Entry 7AOE (electron microscopy, 3.90 A resolution); this record covers chains A and B of the 15 polymer chains in the assembly.

# Chain A
Molecule: DNA-directed RNA polymerase I subunit rpa1
From: Schizosaccharomyces pombe (strain 972 / ATCC 24843)
Notes: EC 2.7.7.6
Reference sequence: P15398 (RPA1_SCHPO); numbering as in UniProt (aligned over 1-1689)
Sequence (1689 residues; row label = number of the first residue in the row):
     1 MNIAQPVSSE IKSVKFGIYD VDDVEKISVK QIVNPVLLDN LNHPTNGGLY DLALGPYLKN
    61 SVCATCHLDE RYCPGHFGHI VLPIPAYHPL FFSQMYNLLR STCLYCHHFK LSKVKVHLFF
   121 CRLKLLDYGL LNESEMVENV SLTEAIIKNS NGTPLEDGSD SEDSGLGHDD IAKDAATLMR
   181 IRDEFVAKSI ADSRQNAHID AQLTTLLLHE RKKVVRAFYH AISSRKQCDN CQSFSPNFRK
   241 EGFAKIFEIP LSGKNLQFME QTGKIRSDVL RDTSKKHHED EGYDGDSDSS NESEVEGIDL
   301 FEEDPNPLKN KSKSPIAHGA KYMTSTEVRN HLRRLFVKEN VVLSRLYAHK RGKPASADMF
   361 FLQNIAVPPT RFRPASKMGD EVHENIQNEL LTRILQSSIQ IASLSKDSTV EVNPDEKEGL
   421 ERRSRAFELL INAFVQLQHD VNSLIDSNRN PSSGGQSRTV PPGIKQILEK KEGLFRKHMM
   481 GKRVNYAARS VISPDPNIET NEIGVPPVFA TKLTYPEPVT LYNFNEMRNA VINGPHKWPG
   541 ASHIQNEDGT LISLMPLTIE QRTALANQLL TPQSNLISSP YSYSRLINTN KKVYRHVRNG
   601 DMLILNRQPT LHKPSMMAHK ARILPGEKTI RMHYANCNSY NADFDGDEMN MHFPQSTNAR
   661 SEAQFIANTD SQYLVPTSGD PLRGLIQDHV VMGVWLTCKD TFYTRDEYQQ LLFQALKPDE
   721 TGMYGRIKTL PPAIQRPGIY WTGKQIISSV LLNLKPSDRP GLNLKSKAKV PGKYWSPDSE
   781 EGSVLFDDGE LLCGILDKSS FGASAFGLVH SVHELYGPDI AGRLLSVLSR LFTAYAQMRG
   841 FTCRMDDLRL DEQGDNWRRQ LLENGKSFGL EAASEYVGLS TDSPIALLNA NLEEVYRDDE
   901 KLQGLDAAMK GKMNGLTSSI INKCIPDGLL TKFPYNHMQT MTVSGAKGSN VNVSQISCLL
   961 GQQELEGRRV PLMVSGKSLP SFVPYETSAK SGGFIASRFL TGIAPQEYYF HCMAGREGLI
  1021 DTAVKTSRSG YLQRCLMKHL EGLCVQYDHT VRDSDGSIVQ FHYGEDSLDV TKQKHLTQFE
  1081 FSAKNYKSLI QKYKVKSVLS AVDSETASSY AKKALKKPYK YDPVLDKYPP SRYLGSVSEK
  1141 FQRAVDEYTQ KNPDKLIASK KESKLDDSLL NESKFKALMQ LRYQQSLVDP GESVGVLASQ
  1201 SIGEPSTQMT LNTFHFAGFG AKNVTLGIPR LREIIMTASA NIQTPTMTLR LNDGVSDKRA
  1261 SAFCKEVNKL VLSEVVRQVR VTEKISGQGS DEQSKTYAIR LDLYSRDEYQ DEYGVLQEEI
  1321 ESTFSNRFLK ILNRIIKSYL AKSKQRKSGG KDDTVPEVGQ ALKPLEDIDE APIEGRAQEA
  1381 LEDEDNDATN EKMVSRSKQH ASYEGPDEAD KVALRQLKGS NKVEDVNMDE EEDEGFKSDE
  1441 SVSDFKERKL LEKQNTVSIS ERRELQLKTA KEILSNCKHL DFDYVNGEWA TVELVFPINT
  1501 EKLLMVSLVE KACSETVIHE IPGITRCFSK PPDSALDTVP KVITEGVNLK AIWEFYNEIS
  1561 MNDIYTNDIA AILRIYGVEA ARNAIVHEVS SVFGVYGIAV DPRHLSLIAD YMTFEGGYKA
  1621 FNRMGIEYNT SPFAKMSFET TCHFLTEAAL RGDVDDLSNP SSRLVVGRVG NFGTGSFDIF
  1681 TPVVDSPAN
Not modelled in the structure: 143-171, 196-202, 259-320, 348-353, 412-420, 452-460, 1159-1161, 1214-1222, 1285-1295, 1346-1475, 1532-1536, 1682-1689
Bound ions: Zn2+ site 1: Cys-63, Cys-66, Cys-73, His-76; Zn2+ site 2: Cys-103, Cys-106, Cys-228, Cys-231
Swiss-Prot annotation at these positions:
  - region: Pro-1005 to Glu-1017 (Bridging helix)
  - binding site (Zn(2+)): Cys-63, Cys-66, Cys-73, His-76
  - binding site (Mg(2+)): Asp-643, Asp-645, Asp-647
  - modified residue (Phosphoserine): Ser-159, Ser-161, Ser-1438, Ser-1441
Reported in the primary citation:
  - conformationally variable residues (domain motion): Lys-226, Arg-425, Ser-1338

# Chain B
Molecule: Probable DNA-directed RNA polymerase I subunit RPA2
From: Schizosaccharomyces pombe (strain 972 / ATCC 24843)
Notes: EC 2.7.7.6
Reference sequence: Q9P7X8 (RPA2_SCHPO); residue numbers follow UniProt; this construct covers 1-1174
Sequence (1174 residues; numbered 1 to 1174; the number before each row is that of its first residue):
     1 MSFQTLERER TFKNPPKDGT SFPDLQKAVK PHVDSFNALT NAGLLNYAVK EIGEKCAFDS
    61 ITQEEGGALK FGNKISFRVD EVQIAKPMLS SRERSSINRK VYPAEARERL TTYKSRLVLK
   121 FSWSVNGGPR QSEMREVGMI PIMVRSNRCH LEGLSPAELI AHKEESEEMG GYFIVNGIEK
   181 LIRMLILPKR NHPTAIIRPS FANRGTSYSQ YGLSIRCVRP DQSSLTNTLH YLNNGVTMFR
   241 FHWRKNEYLI PSMMILKALL ETSDKEIFEG IVGKDLGNTF LTDRVELMLR AYKSYGLYSQ
   301 TETLQYLGSK FRVVLGVAED LTDVEVGRFL LQKVVLVHLR EAKDKFRLLL FMIRKLYALV
   361 AGECCADNPD SPQHQEILLG GFLYGQILKE KIEDWLNSIR AQINLDVRRS APGVDFSDRK
   421 YLTRVFSKIN NDIGTKLQYF LSTGNLVSNT GLDLQQATGY TVVAEKLNFY RFLSHFRMVH
   481 RGAFFAELKT TTVRKLLPEA WGFMCPVHTP DGSPCGLLNH LARKCEIVTH PSDVSQIPSL
   541 LLSLGVDPPS VVGHESGWGC VQLDGKIVGW CTYKLAKHVA DVLRLMKIEY AVKLRNGTAT
   601 EPAKVPLDLE IGYVPPSHNG QYPGLYLFSN PARMVRPVKH ISTGELDMLG PFEQVYMDIA
   661 CFPKEIVPKV STHVEYSPTN VLSIVANMTP FSDFNQSPRN MYQCQMGKQT MGTPGTALRY
   721 RTDNKLYRLQ TGQTPVVRPK LHNTYGLDHY PNGTNAVVAV ISYTGYDMED AMILNKSAHE
   781 RGFGYGTVYK GESFDLSQKR RRGEPVVHHF GFAPGSTPRR EWLQKLDADG LPFIGIKLED
   841 GDPIVAYYDE STGQNFIETY HGTEPGFVDE VRLLGNDVGD SECQQIHVKL RITRSPIIGD
   901 KFSSRHGQKG ICSQKWPTVD MPFTESGMQP DIIINPHAFP SRMTIGMFIE SLAGKAGACH
   961 GLAQDSTPFI YSEQQTAADY FGEQLVKAGY NYHGNEPMYS GITGQEMKAD IYIGVVYYQR
  1021 LRHMVSDKFQ VRTTGPIHNL TRQPVKGRKR AGGIRFGEME RDAVIGHGTS FLMQDRLMNC
  1081 SDYAQSWVCR DCGSIISIMS TISMNGVGSA SEVRCRSCAK PALGLEDTSD IWQDGSGKKF
  1141 VGGTNTTLIA LPSVFNYLTA ELTAMNIKMM LEVK
Bound ions: Zn2+: Cys-1089, Cys-1092, Cys-1115, Cys-1118
Swiss-Prot annotation at these positions:
  - zinc finger: Cys-1089 to Cys-1118 (C4-type)
Reported in the primary citation:
  - conformationally variable residues (domain motion): Arg-409

# Chain A / chain B interface
Contacting residue pairs (317; chain A residue first):
  Met-1(A) / Gln-1074(B)
  Met-1(A) / Asn-1079(B)
  Met-1(A) / Tyr-1083(B)
  Gln-5(A) / Gln-1085(B)
  Val-7(A) / Gln-1085(B)
  Val-7(A) / Leu-1148(B)
  Val-7(A) / Ala-1150(B)  hydrophobic
  Ser-9(A) / Ile-1149(B)
  Ser-9(A) / Val-1173(B)
  Ile-11(A) / Ile-1149(B)  hydrophobic
  Ile-11(A) / Glu-1172(B)
  Lys-12(A) / Lys-1174(B)
  Ser-13(A) / Leu-1171(B)
  Ser-13(A) / Glu-1172(B)  hydrogen bond
  Val-14(A) / Met-1170(B)
  Val-14(A) / Leu-1171(B)  hydrophobic
  Lys-15(A) / Met-1169(B)
  Lys-15(A) / Met-1170(B)  hydrogen bond (backbone-backbone)
  Gly-17(A) / Lys-1168(B)
  Tyr-19(A) / Asn-1166(B)
  Tyr-19(A) / Lys-1168(B)
  Lys-26(A) / Arg-1116(B)  hydrogen bond (backbone-side chain)
  Lys-26(A) / Ser-1117(B)  hydrogen bond (side chain-backbone)
  Ile-27(A) / Ser-1097(B)
  Ser-28(A) / Arg-1116(B)  hydrogen bond (backbone-side chain)
  Thr-65(A) / Met-1099(B)
  Thr-65(A) / Ile-1102(B)
  Thr-65(A) / Gly-1135(B)
  His-67(A) / Ile-1102(B)
  Phe-77(A) / Ile-1096(B)  hydrophobic
  Phe-77(A) / Ala-1160(B)
  Phe-77(A) / Thr-1163(B)
  His-88(A) / Met-1165(B)  hydrogen bond (side chain-backbone)
  His-88(A) / Asn-1166(B)
  Leu-90(A) / Met-1165(B)  hydrophobic
  Ala-366(A) / Ala-1164(B)
  Pro-368(A) / Ala-1160(B)
  Pro-368(A) / Ala-1164(B)  hydrophobic
  Arg-371(A) / Asn-1039(B)
  Arg-371(A) / Asn-1156(B)
  Phe-372(A) / Leu-1040(B)
  Phe-372(A) / Asn-1156(B)
  Phe-372(A) / Tyr-1157(B)  hydrophobic
  Phe-372(A) / Ala-1160(B)  hydrophobic
  Pro-374(A) / Asn-1039(B)
  Gln-387(A) / Glu-1161(B)
  Ile-445(A) / Met-1165(B)  hydrophobic
  Ile-464(A) / Glu-1161(B)
  Ile-464(A) / Ala-1164(B)  hydrophobic
  Ile-464(A) / Met-1165(B)  hydrophobic
  Lys-465(A) / Met-1165(B)
  Ile-467(A) / Tyr-1157(B)
  Leu-474(A) / Val-1154(B)  hydrophobic
  Leu-474(A) / Tyr-1157(B)  hydrophobic
  Phe-475(A) / Leu-1158(B)  hydrophobic
  Arg-476(A) / Glu-1058(B)  salt bridge
  Lys-477(A) / Arg-1055(B)
  His-478(A) / Gln-1043(B)  hydrogen bond (backbone-side chain)
  His-478(A) / Val-1154(B)
  Met-479(A) / Val-1154(B)  hydrophobic
  Met-479(A) / Leu-1158(B)  hydrophobic
  Met-480(A) / Glu-1058(B)
  Met-480(A) / Leu-1077(B)
  Gly-481(A) / Arg-1055(B)  hydrogen bond (backbone-side chain)
  Gly-481(A) / Phe-1056(B)
  Gly-481(A) / Gly-1057(B)
  Lys-482(A) / Gln-1043(B)
  Lys-482(A) / Phe-1056(B)
  Lys-482(A) / Leu-1077(B)  hydrogen bond (side chain-backbone)
  Lys-482(A) / Ser-1081(B)
  Lys-482(A) / Asp-1082(B)  salt bridge
  Arg-483(A) / His-1038(B)
  Arg-483(A) / Gln-1043(B)
  Arg-483(A) / Pro-1044(B)  hydrogen bond (side chain-backbone)
  Arg-483(A) / Lys-1046(B)
  Arg-483(A) / Gly-1053(B)
  Arg-483(A) / Ile-1054(B)
  Arg-483(A) / Arg-1055(B)
  Arg-483(A) / Ser-1081(B)
  Val-484(A) / Arg-1032(B)
  Val-484(A) / Ile-1054(B)  hydrogen bond (backbone-backbone)
  Val-484(A) / Phe-1056(B)  hydrophobic
  Val-484(A) / Arg-1076(B)
  Asn-485(A) / Arg-1032(B)  hydrogen bond
  Asn-485(A) / Thr-1033(B)
  Asn-485(A) / Thr-1034(B)
  Asn-485(A) / Arg-1076(B)  hydrogen bond (backbone-side chain)
  Asn-485(A) / Cys-1080(B)
  Tyr-486(A) / Arg-1032(B)  hydrogen bond (backbone-backbone)
  Tyr-486(A) / Thr-1033(B)
  Tyr-486(A) / Cys-1080(B)  hydrophobic
  Ala-487(A) / Arg-1032(B)  hydrogen bond (backbone-backbone)
  Ala-487(A) / Ile-1054(B)
  Ala-488(A) / Gln-1030(B)
  Ala-488(A) / Val-1031(B)  hydrophobic
  Ala-488(A) / Ile-1054(B)
  Arg-489(A) / Lys-1028(B)
  Arg-489(A) / Phe-1029(B)
  Arg-489(A) / Gln-1030(B)  hydrogen bond (backbone-backbone)
  Arg-489(A) / Ile-1054(B)
  Ser-490(A) / Lys-1028(B)
  Val-491(A) / Lys-1028(B)
  Ile-492(A) / Ile-911(B)
  Ser-493(A) / Ile-898(B)
  Ser-493(A) / Ile-911(B)
  Pro-494(A) / Tyr-766(B)
  Pro-494(A) / Ser-913(B)
  Asp-495(A) / Tyr-766(B)
  Pro-496(A) / Gly-765(B)
  Pro-496(A) / Tyr-766(B)
  Asn-497(A) / Tyr-766(B)  hydrogen bond
  Lys-512(A) / Val-1031(B)
  Lys-512(A) / Thr-1033(B)
  Thr-514(A) / Thr-1033(B)  hydrogen bond
  Tyr-581(A) / Ala-1110(B)  hydrophobic
  Ile-604(A) / Leu-1072(B)  hydrophobic
  Asn-606(A) / Glu-1060(B)  hydrogen bond
  Gln-608(A) / Arg-1055(B)  hydrogen bond (side chain-backbone)
  Gln-608(A) / Glu-1060(B)
  Thr-610(A) / Met-1059(B)
  Thr-610(A) / Glu-1060(B)  hydrogen bond
  Thr-610(A) / Ala-1063(B)
  Leu-611(A) / Met-1059(B)
  Lys-613(A) / Gly-1066(B)  hydrogen bond (side chain-backbone)
  Lys-613(A) / His-1067(B)
  Met-616(A) / Glu-1060(B)
  Met-616(A) / Ala-1063(B)  hydrophobic
  Met-616(A) / Val-1064(B)  hydrophobic
  Met-616(A) / His-1067(B)
  Glu-627(A) / Ile-898(B)
  Lys-628(A) / Lys-1028(B)
  Thr-629(A) / Ile-898(B)
  Arg-631(A) / Ser-913(B)
  Tyr-634(A) / Gly-765(B)  hydrogen bond (side chain-backbone)
  Tyr-634(A) / Tyr-766(B)  hydrogen bond (side chain-backbone)
  Tyr-634(A) / Asp-767(B)
  Tyr-634(A) / Met-768(B)  hydrogen bond (side chain-backbone)
  Cys-637(A) / Glu-769(B)
  Ala-642(A) / Glu-769(B)
  Asp-643(A) / Glu-769(B)
  Asp-643(A) / Asp-770(B)
  Phe-644(A) / Glu-769(B)
  Phe-644(A) / Ile-911(B)
  Asp-645(A) / Asp-770(B)
  Asp-645(A) / Lys-901(B)
  Asp-645(A) / Lys-909(B)
  Asp-645(A) / Gly-910(B)
  Asp-645(A) / Ile-911(B)
  Gly-646(A) / Ile-911(B)
  Glu-648(A) / Asp-1027(B)
  Glu-648(A) / Lys-1028(B)
  His-652(A) / Ile-1054(B)
  His-652(A) / Phe-1056(B)
  His-652(A) / Arg-1076(B)  hydrogen bond
  Phe-653(A) / Arg-1076(B)  hydrogen bond (backbone-side chain)
  Pro-654(A) / Leu-1072(B)  hydrophobic
  Pro-654(A) / Asp-1075(B)
  Pro-654(A) / Arg-1076(B)
  Gln-655(A) / Cys-1080(B)
  Ser-656(A) / Asp-1075(B)
  Asn-658(A) / Phe-1071(B)
  Ala-659(A) / Asp-1075(B)
  Glu-662(A) / Thr-1069(B)
  Glu-662(A) / Leu-1072(B)
  Ile-666(A) / His-1067(B)
  Ile-666(A) / Gly-1068(B)
  Ala-667(A) / His-1067(B)
  Gln-672(A) / His-1067(B)
  Ile-686(A) / Glu-769(B)
  Gln-687(A) / Glu-769(B)
  Gln-687(A) / His-937(B)  hydrogen bond (backbone-side chain)
  Asp-688(A) / Ser-762(B)  hydrogen bond
  Asp-688(A) / Met-768(B)
  Asp-688(A) / His-937(B)  hydrogen bond (backbone-side chain)
  Val-691(A) / His-937(B)
  Ala-836(A) / Ser-762(B)
  Gln-837(A) / Tyr-763(B)
  Gln-837(A) / Ser-1000(B)  hydrogen bond (backbone-side chain)
  Gln-837(A) / Ile-1002(B)
  Gln-837(A) / Thr-1003(B)
  Arg-839(A) / Met-1007(B)
  Arg-839(A) / Lys-1008(B)
  Gly-840(A) / Met-1007(B)
  Phe-841(A) / Ile-761(B)
  Phe-841(A) / Ser-762(B)  hydrogen bond (backbone-backbone)
  Phe-841(A) / Pro-936(B)
  Phe-841(A) / His-937(B)
  Thr-842(A) / Val-760(B)  hydrogen bond (side chain-backbone)
  Thr-842(A) / Asp-1010(B)
  Thr-842(A) / Ile-1011(B)
  Thr-842(A) / Tyr-1012(B)
  Cys-843(A) / Pro-936(B)  hydrophobic
  Cys-843(A) / Phe-948(B)
  Arg-844(A) / Asn-995(B)
  Arg-844(A) / Asp-1010(B)
  Met-845(A) / Ala-978(B)  hydrophobic
  Met-845(A) / His-993(B)
  Met-845(A) / Tyr-1012(B)
  Asp-846(A) / His-993(B)
  Leu-848(A) / Ile-945(B)  hydrophobic
  Arg-849(A) / Asp-979(B)  salt bridge
  Arg-858(A) / Glu-973(B)  salt bridge
  Arg-859(A) / Glu-973(B)  salt bridge
  Arg-859(A) / Gln-974(B)
  Glu-893(A) / Ser-617(B)  hydrogen bond
  Glu-893(A) / His-618(B)  salt bridge
  Glu-894(A) / His-618(B)
  Arg-897(A) / Asn-619(B)  hydrogen bond (side chain-backbone)
  Arg-897(A) / Gly-620(B)
  His-937(A) / Ala-1009(B)
  Met-941(A) / Pro-936(B)
  Met-941(A) / His-937(B)
  Met-941(A) / Pro-940(B)  hydrophobic
  Ala-946(A) / His-937(B)
  Lys-947(A) / His-937(B)
  Lys-947(A) / Ser-941(B)
  Asn-952(A) / Ser-941(B)
  Asn-952(A) / Met-943(B)
  Gln-955(A) / Met-943(B)
  Ile-956(A) / Met-943(B)  hydrophobic
  Pro-971(A) / Pro-498(B)
  Met-973(A) / Pro-498(B)
  Met-973(A) / Val-655(B)  hydrophobic
  Val-974(A) / Gln-621(B)
  Ser-975(A) / Val-655(B)  hydrogen bond (side chain-backbone)
  Ser-975(A) / Tyr-656(B)
  Lys-977(A) / Val-655(B)
  Lys-977(A) / Met-657(B)  hydrogen bond (side chain-backbone)
  Lys-977(A) / Asp-658(B)
  Ser-978(A) / Pro-498(B)
  Leu-979(A) / Pro-498(B)  hydrophobic
  Leu-979(A) / Trp-501(B)  hydrophobic
  Pro-980(A) / Gln-654(B)
  Pro-980(A) / Met-657(B)
  Pro-980(A) / Asp-658(B)
  Pro-980(A) / Ile-659(B)  hydrogen bond (backbone-backbone)
  Ser-981(A) / Ile-659(B)  hydrogen bond (side chain-backbone)
  Ser-981(A) / Cys-661(B)  hydrogen bond (side chain-backbone)
  Val-983(A) / Asp-658(B)
  Pro-984(A) / Asp-658(B)
  Ser-997(A) / Glu-973(B)
  Phe-999(A) / Phe-694(B)
  Phe-999(A) / Gln-696(B)
  Phe-999(A) / Met-943(B)  hydrophobic
  Phe-999(A) / Ile-945(B)  hydrophobic
  Leu-1000(A) / Phe-694(B)
  Thr-1001(A) / Glu-973(B)
  Thr-1001(A) / Thr-976(B)
  Gly-1002(A) / Phe-694(B)
  Ile-1003(A) / Asp-693(B)  hydrogen bond (backbone-backbone)
  Pro-1005(A) / Phe-662(B)
  Pro-1005(A) / Pro-678(B)  hydrophobic
  Pro-1005(A) / Phe-969(B)  hydrophobic
  Gln-1006(A) / Cys-661(B)
  Tyr-1008(A) / Ser-692(B)  hydrogen bond (side chain-backbone)
  Tyr-1008(A) / Asn-700(B)  hydrogen bond
  Tyr-1008(A) / Phe-969(B)  hydrophobic
  Tyr-1009(A) / Leu-496(B)
  Tyr-1009(A) / Pro-498(B)  hydrophobic
  Tyr-1009(A) / Ala-500(B)
  Tyr-1009(A) / Trp-501(B)  hydrophobic
  Tyr-1009(A) / Pro-506(B)  hydrophobic
  His-1011(A) / Gln-696(B)
  His-1011(A) / Ser-697(B)  hydrogen bond (side chain-backbone)
  Cys-1012(A) / Ser-697(B)
  Met-1013(A) / Leu-496(B)
  Met-1013(A) / Pro-498(B)
  Gly-1015(A) / Pro-698(B)
  Arg-1016(A) / Arg-494(B)  hydrogen bond (side chain-backbone)
  Arg-1016(A) / Lys-495(B)
  Arg-1016(A) / Leu-496(B)
  Glu-1017(A) / Thr-491(B)
  Leu-1019(A) / Pro-698(B)  hydrophobic
  Leu-1019(A) / Met-701(B)  hydrophobic
  Ile-1020(A) / Thr-491(B)
  Ile-1020(A) / Cys-515(B)  hydrophobic
  Val-1024(A) / Arg-494(B)
  Met-1037(A) / Arg-1061(B)
  Met-1037(A) / Asp-1062(B)
  Ser-1193(A) / Ile-1065(B)  hydrogen bond (side chain-backbone)
  Ser-1193(A) / Gly-1066(B)
  Val-1196(A) / Asp-1062(B)
  Val-1196(A) / Ile-1065(B)
  Val-1196(A) / Gly-1066(B)
  Leu-1197(A) / Gly-1066(B)
  Gln-1200(A) / Asp-1062(B)  hydrogen bond (side chain-backbone)
  Lys-1502(A) / Glu-286(B)
  Lys-1502(A) / Leu-287(B)
  Lys-1502(A) / Arg-290(B)
  Leu-1504(A) / Asn-234(B)
  Leu-1504(A) / Asp-283(B)
  Leu-1504(A) / Arg-284(B)
  Leu-1504(A) / Leu-287(B)  hydrophobic
  Leu-1645(A) / Leu-1162(B)  hydrophobic
  Leu-1645(A) / Ile-1167(B)  hydrophobic
  Leu-1664(A) / Arg-1061(B)
  Leu-1664(A) / Met-1073(B)  hydrophobic
  Leu-1664(A) / Leu-1077(B)  hydrophobic
  Val-1665(A) / Pro-1152(B)
  Val-1666(A) / Leu-1151(B)
  Val-1666(A) / Pro-1152(B)
  Gly-1667(A) / Gln-1074(B)
  Gly-1667(A) / Met-1078(B)
  Gly-1667(A) / Pro-1152(B)
  Val-1669(A) / Phe-1071(B)  hydrophobic
  Val-1669(A) / Gln-1074(B)
  Gly-1670(A) / Met-1073(B)
  Phe-1672(A) / Ile-1065(B)  hydrophobic
  Phe-1672(A) / Gly-1068(B)
  Phe-1672(A) / Thr-1069(B)
  Phe-1672(A) / Ser-1070(B)  hydrogen bond (backbone-side chain)
  Phe-1672(A) / Met-1073(B)  hydrophobic
  Gly-1673(A) / Ser-1070(B)
  Thr-1674(A) / Gly-1068(B)
  Thr-1674(A) / Ser-1070(B)
  Thr-1674(A) / Phe-1071(B)
  Gly-1675(A) / Ser-1070(B)
Also at the interface, not in a pair above, chain A (196 interface residues in all): Asn-2, Ser-8, Glu-10, Phe-16, Ile-18, Val-24, Glu-25, Val-29, Ala-64, Phe-91, Leu-362, Asn-364, Leu-468, Val-508, Phe-509, Leu-513, Asn-650, Met-651, Glu-707, Thr-833, Met-838, Ala-890, Leu-930, Gly-948, Val-951, Glu-966, Tyr-985, Ala-1004, Ala-1023, Gln-1033, Arg-1034, Lys-1342, Ala-1649, Arg-1668
Also at the interface, not in a pair above, chain B (189 interface residues in all): Ser-207, Gln-373, Lys-489, Leu-497, Glu-499, Val-507, Thr-509, Asp-511, Gly-512, Ala-660, Val-670, Leu-682, Asn-695, Tyr-702, Thr-764, Ala-771, Ile-897, Gly-899, Trp-916, Asn-935, Ile-949, Leu-952, Tyr-971, Ser-972, Tyr-992, Gln-1005, Glu-1006, Gly-1035, Thr-1041, Arg-1042, Val-1045, Ser-1109, Asp-1134, Phe-1155

# Overview
196 residues of chain A and 189 residues of chain B are in contact; the contacts include 48 hydrogen bonds and
6 salt bridges. Polar contacts include Arg-476(A)/Glu-1058(B), Lys-482(A)/Asp-1082(B) and
Arg-849(A)/Asp-979(B). From UniProt: 4 Zn2+-binding residues and 3 Mg2+-binding residues on chain A. The paper
reports conformational variability at Lys-226(A), Arg-425(A) and Arg-409(B) among others.
Chain A is DNA-directed RNA polymerase I subunit rpa1 and chain B is Probable DNA-directed RNA polymerase I
subunit RPA2, both from Schizosaccharomyces pombe (strain 972 / ATCC 24843); the structure,
Schizosaccharomyces pombe RNA polymerase I (elongation complex), was determined by electron microscopy,
deposited together with 7AOC and 7AOD.
